PDB entry 6D24 | X-ray diffraction, 3.35 A resolution | chains A and D of the 4 polymer chains in the assembly

== Chain A ==
Molecule: Glucose-6-phosphate 1-dehydrogenase
Organism: Trypanosoma cruzi
Notes: EC 1.1.1.49
UniProt: Q1WBU6 (Q1WBU6_TRYCR); residues 38-555 here = UniProt positions 38-555
Chain sequence (541 residues; numbered 15 to 555; the number before each row is that of its first residue):
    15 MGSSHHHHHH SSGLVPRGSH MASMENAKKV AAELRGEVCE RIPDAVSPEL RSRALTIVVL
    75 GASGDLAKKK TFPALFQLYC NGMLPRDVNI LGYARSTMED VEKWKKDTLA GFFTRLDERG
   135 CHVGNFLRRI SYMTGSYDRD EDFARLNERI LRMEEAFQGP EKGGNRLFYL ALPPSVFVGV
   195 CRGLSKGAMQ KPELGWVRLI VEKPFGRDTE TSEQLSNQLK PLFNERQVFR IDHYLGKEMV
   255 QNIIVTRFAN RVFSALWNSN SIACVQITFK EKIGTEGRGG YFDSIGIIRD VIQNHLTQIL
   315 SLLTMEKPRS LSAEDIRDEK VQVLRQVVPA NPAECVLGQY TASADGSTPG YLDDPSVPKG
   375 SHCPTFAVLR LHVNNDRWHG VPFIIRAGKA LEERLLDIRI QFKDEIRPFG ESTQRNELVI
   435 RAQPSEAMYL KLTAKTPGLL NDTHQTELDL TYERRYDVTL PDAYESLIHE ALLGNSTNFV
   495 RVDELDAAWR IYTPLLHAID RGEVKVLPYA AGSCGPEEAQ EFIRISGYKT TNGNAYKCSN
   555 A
Unresolved in the structure: 15-51, 554-555
Construct notes: expression tag (15-37); engineered mutation E290 (Ala in Q1WBU6)
Disulfides: C53-C135, C528-C552
Residues lining bound ligands: 6-O-phosphono-beta-D-glucopyranose (BG6): K217, H247, Y248, K251, F283, E285, D304, V305, H309, K403, R408, Q437
Reported in the primary citation:
  - higher-order assembly contacts with a neighbouring Glucose-6-phosphate 1-dehydrogenase; pairs are residue here / residue on that copy: R265-D390 (salt bridge), K321-D390 (salt bridge), R323-D332 (salt bridge), R323-E333 (salt bridge)
  - mutagenesis - C53S, C94S, K217I (10-fold), R323G, R323G/C528R: decreased catalytic activity
  - mutagenesis - K217I (3-fold), R323G (7-fold): decreased binding to 6-O-phosphono-beta-D-glucopyranose
  - mutagenesis - C53S (21-fold), C94S (21-fold), C135S (21-fold), R323G: decreased binding to NADP
  - mutagenesis - R323G/C528R: unchanged binding to 6-O-phosphono-beta-D-glucopyranose
  - mutagenesis - R323G/C528R: unchanged binding to NADP
  - mutagenesis - C135S, C528R: unchanged catalytic activity
  - contacts within the chain: K217-D304
  - binding site for 6-O-phosphono-beta-D-glucopyranose: K217, E285, D304
  - catalytic residues: H309 (proposed by the authors, not directly observed)
  - mutagenesis - K217I (1.8-fold), P218V (1.8-fold): increased binding to NADP+
  - conformationally variable residues (order/disorder transition): M38 to E51
  - mutagenesis - C135S (1.8-fold): increased catalytic activity on NADP

== Chain D ==
Molecule: Glucose-6-phosphate 1-dehydrogenase
Organism: Trypanosoma cruzi
Notes: EC 1.1.1.49
UniProt: Q1WBU6 (Q1WBU6_TRYCR); numbering as in UniProt (aligned over 38-555)
Chain sequence (541 residues; each row starts with the number of its first residue):
    15 MGSSHHHHHH SSGLVPRGSH MASMENAKKV AAELRGEVCE RIPDAVSPEL RSRALTIVVL
    75 GASGDLAKKK TFPALFQLYC NGMLPRDVNI LGYARSTMED VEKWKKDTLA GFFTRLDERG
   135 CHVGNFLRRI SYMTGSYDRD EDFARLNERI LRMEEAFQGP EKGGNRLFYL ALPPSVFVGV
   195 CRGLSKGAMQ KPELGWVRLI VEKPFGRDTE TSEQLSNQLK PLFNERQVFR IDHYLGKEMV
   255 QNIIVTRFAN RVFSALWNSN SIACVQITFK EKIGTEGRGG YFDSIGIIRD VIQNHLTQIL
   315 SLLTMEKPRS LSAEDIRDEK VQVLRQVVPA NPAECVLGQY TASADGSTPG YLDDPSVPKG
   375 SHCPTFAVLR LHVNNDRWHG VPFIIRAGKA LEERLLDIRI QFKDEIRPFG ESTQRNELVI
   435 RAQPSEAMYL KLTAKTPGLL NDTHQTELDL TYERRYDVTL PDAYESLIHE ALLGNSTNFV
   495 RVDELDAAWR IYTPLLHAID RGEVKVLPYA AGSCGPEEAQ EFIRISGYKT TNGNAYKCSN
   555 A
Unresolved in the structure: 15-51, 546-555
Construct notes: expression tag (15-37); engineered mutation E290 (Ala in Q1WBU6)
Modified / non-standard residues: C528 (S-hydroxycysteine; CSO)
Disulfides: C53-C135
Residues lining bound ligands: 6-O-phosphono-beta-D-glucopyranose (BG6): K217, H247, Y248, K251, F283, E285, Y295, D304, V305, H309, K403, R408, Q437
Reported in the primary citation:
  - post-translational modification sites: C528
  - mutagenesis - C53S, C94S, C135S (9-fold): decreased binding to 6-O-phosphono-beta-D-glucopyranose

== How chain A and chain D interact ==
Pairs across the interface - 126 pairs, chain A then chain D:
  L92(A) - L453(D)  hydrophobic
  N95(A) - L453(D)
  M97(A) - L453(D)  hydrophobic
  E252(A) - K449(D)  salt bridge
  E252(A) - P451(D)
  E252(A) - G452(D)  hydrogen bond (side chain-backbone)
  Q255(A) - K449(D)
  N256(A) - A448(D)
  N256(A) - K449(D)  hydrogen bond (side chain-backbone)
  I258(A) - F423(D)
  V259(A) - F423(D)  hydrophobic
  V259(A) - T447(D)
  V259(A) - A448(D)  hydrophobic
  V259(A) - K449(D)
  T260(A) - L446(D)
  F262(A) - E419(D)
  F262(A) - R421(D)
  F262(A) - P422(D)
  F262(A) - F423(D)
  A263(A) - E419(D)
  A263(A) - F423(D)
  A263(A) - T427(D)  hydrogen bond (backbone-side chain)
  N264(A) - E419(D)
  N264(A) - N430(D)  hydrogen bond
  N264(A) - L446(D)
  N264(A) - T447(D)  hydrogen bond (side chain-backbone)
  R265(A) - N274(D)  hydrogen bond (side chain-backbone)
  R265(A) - K417(D)
  R265(A) - D418(D)
  R265(A) - E419(D)  salt bridge
  R265(A) - N430(D)  hydrogen bond (backbone-side chain)
  V266(A) - L270(D)
  V266(A) - F416(D)  hydrophobic
  V266(A) - N430(D)
  V266(A) - L444(D)  hydrophobic
  F267(A) - L446(D)  hydrophobic
  S268(A) - E419(D)  hydrogen bond
  A269(A) - L270(D)  hydrophobic
  A269(A) - S275(D)
  L270(A) - V266(D)
  L270(A) - A269(D)  hydrophobic
  N274(A) - R265(D)  hydrogen bond (backbone-side chain)
  K321(A) - E419(D)  salt bridge
  K321(A) - R421(D)  hydrogen bond (side chain-backbone)
  K321(A) - P422(D)
  L325(A) - P422(D)
  L325(A) - F423(D)  hydrophobic
  F416(A) - V266(D)  hydrophobic
  K417(A) - R265(D)
  D418(A) - R265(D)
  E419(A) - F262(D)
  E419(A) - A263(D)
  E419(A) - N264(D)
  E419(A) - R265(D)  salt bridge
  E419(A) - S268(D)  hydrogen bond
  E419(A) - K321(D)  salt bridge
  R421(A) - F262(D)
  R421(A) - K321(D)  hydrogen bond (backbone-side chain)
  P422(A) - F262(D)
  P422(A) - K321(D)
  P422(A) - P322(D)
  F423(A) - I258(D)
  F423(A) - V259(D)  hydrophobic
  F423(A) - F262(D)
  F423(A) - A263(D)  hydrophobic
  F423(A) - L325(D)  hydrophobic
  T427(A) - A263(D)  hydrogen bond (side chain-backbone)
  N430(A) - N264(D)  hydrogen bond
  N430(A) - R265(D)  hydrogen bond (side chain-backbone)
  N430(A) - V266(D)
  M442(A) - L446(D)  hydrophobic
  M442(A) - L462(D)
  L444(A) - V266(D)  hydrophobic
  L446(A) - N264(D)
  L446(A) - F267(D)  hydrophobic
  L446(A) - M442(D)  hydrophobic
  T447(A) - V259(D)
  T447(A) - N264(D)  hydrogen bond (backbone-side chain)
  A448(A) - N256(D)
  A448(A) - V259(D)  hydrophobic
  K449(A) - E252(D)  salt bridge
  K449(A) - Q255(D)
  K449(A) - N256(D)  hydrogen bond (backbone-side chain)
  K449(A) - V259(D)
  P451(A) - E252(D)
  P451(A) - Y466(D)  hydrophobic
  P451(A) - Y470(D)  hydrophobic
  P451(A) - V472(D)
  P451(A) - L474(D)
  G452(A) - E252(D)  hydrogen bond (backbone-side chain)
  G452(A) - L474(D)
  G452(A) - P475(D)
  L453(A) - N95(D)
  L453(A) - M97(D)  hydrophobic
  L453(A) - P475(D)  hydrophobic
  L453(A) - E479(D)
  L453(A) - S480(D)
  H458(A) - Y470(D)  hydrogen bond
  T460(A) - L464(D)
  T460(A) - Y470(D)  hydrogen bond
  E461(A) - D463(D)
  E461(A) - L464(D)
  E461(A) - R469(D)  hydrogen bond (backbone-side chain)
  L462(A) - M442(D)
  L462(A) - L462(D)
  L462(A) - D463(D)
  L462(A) - L464(D)  hydrophobic
  D463(A) - L462(D)
  D463(A) - D463(D)  hydrogen bond (backbone-backbone)
  D463(A) - R469(D)  salt bridge
  L464(A) - T460(D)
  L464(A) - E461(D)
  L464(A) - L462(D)  hydrophobic
  Y466(A) - K449(D)
  Y466(A) - P451(D)  hydrophobic
  R469(A) - E461(D)  hydrogen bond (side chain-backbone)
  R469(A) - D463(D)
  Y470(A) - P451(D)  hydrophobic
  Y470(A) - H458(D)  hydrogen bond
  Y470(A) - T460(D)  hydrogen bond
  V472(A) - P451(D)
  L474(A) - P451(D)  hydrophobic
  L474(A) - G452(D)
  P475(A) - G452(D)
  P475(A) - L453(D)
  H483(A) - L453(D)
Interface residues without a listed pair, chain A (58 interface residues in all): S275, P322, Y443, N455, E479, S480
Interface residues without a listed pair, chain D (58 interface residues in all): L92, T260, T450, T457, E484

== Overview ==
Chain A and chain D each contribute 58 residues to their interface, with 25 hydrogen bonds and 7 salt bridges.
Polar pairs include E252(A)-K449(D), R265(A)-E419(D) and K321(A)-E419(D). Chain A binds
6-O-phosphono-beta-D-glucopyranose. From the paper: the catalytic residue H309(A); C53S, C94S and K217I of
chain A, among others, reduce catalytic activity; 11 substitutions were tested in all.
Chain A is Glucose-6-phosphate 1-dehydrogenase and chain D is Glucose-6-phosphate 1-dehydrogenase, both from
Trypanosoma cruzi; the structure, Trypanosoma cruzi Glucose-6-P Dehydrogenase in complex with G6P, was
determined by X-ray diffraction, deposited together with 6D23.
